Entry 7O4F (X-ray diffraction, 1.65 A resolution); this record covers chains A and G.

Chain A (and G):
Name: Pentatricopeptide repeat-containing protein At3g63370, chloroplastic
From: Arabidopsis thaliana
Notes: chain G of this document is another copy of the same molecule, construct and numbering; everything in this record applies to it too
Reference sequence: Q9M1V3 (PP296_ARATH); residue numbers follow UniProt; this construct covers 826-960
Chain sequence (138 residues; each row starts with the number of its first residue):
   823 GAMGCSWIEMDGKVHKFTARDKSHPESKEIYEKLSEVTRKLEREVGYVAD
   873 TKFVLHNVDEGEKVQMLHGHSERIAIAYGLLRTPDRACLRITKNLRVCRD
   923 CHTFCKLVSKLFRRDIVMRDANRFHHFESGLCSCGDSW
Disordered / not traced: 823-824
Sequence notes: expression tag (823-825)
Bound ions: Zn2+ site 1: His-892, Cys-920, Cys-923; Zn2+ site 2: His-924, His-947, Cys-954, Cys-956
Swiss-Prot annotation at these positions:
  - region: Gly-834 to Glu-864 (Type E(+) motif)
What the authors report for this chain:
  - Zn2+ coordination: His-892, Cys-920, Cys-923
  - catalytic residues: Glu-894
  - contacts within the chain: Asp-872/Arg-895 (hydrogen bond)
  - conformationally variable residues (loop rearrangement, side-chain flip): Val-870 to Gly-891, His-892, Lys-915
  - mutagenesis - H892A, H892C, E894A, E894Q, R895A: abolished catalytic activity
  - mutagenesis - D922A, R945A, D958A, W960A: decreased catalytic activity
  - mutagenesis - E894Q: unchanged expression
  - mutagenesis - K915A: unchanged stability
  - mutagenesis - L917A: decreased stability in response to THU

Interface between chain A and chain G:
Residue-residue contacts (25):
  Glu-864(A) / Asn-879(G)
  Val-870(A) / His-878(G)
  Ala-871(A) / Leu-877(G)
  Ala-871(A) / His-878(G)
  Asp-872(A) / Leu-877(G)
  Asp-872(A) / His-878(G)
  Thr-873(A) / Val-876(G)
  Thr-873(A) / Leu-877(G)  hydrogen bond (backbone-backbone)
  Lys-874(A) / Phe-875(G)
  Lys-874(A) / Val-876(G)
  Lys-874(A) / Leu-889(G)
  Phe-875(A) / Lys-874(G)
  Phe-875(A) / Phe-875(G)  hydrogen bond (backbone-backbone)
  Phe-875(A) / Leu-877(G)  hydrophobic
  Val-876(A) / Asp-872(G)
  Val-876(A) / Thr-873(G)
  Val-876(A) / Lys-874(G)
  Leu-877(A) / Ala-871(G)
  Leu-877(A) / Asp-872(G)
  Leu-877(A) / Thr-873(G)  hydrogen bond (backbone-backbone)
  Leu-877(A) / Phe-875(G)  hydrophobic
  His-878(A) / Asp-872(G)  salt bridge
  Leu-917(A) / Arg-918(G)
  Arg-918(A) / Leu-917(G)
  Asn-944(A) / Asn-944(G)
Other interface residues (no listed pair), chain A (15 interface residues in all): Asn-879, Leu-889
Other interface residues (no listed pair), chain G (15 interface residues in all): Glu-864, Val-886

In short:
Chain A and chain G each contribute 15 residues to their interface; the contacts include 3 hydrogen bonds and
1 salt bridge. Polar contacts include His-878(A)/Asp-872(G), Thr-873(A)/Leu-877(G) and Phe-875(A)/Phe-875(G).
The paper reports the catalytic residue Glu-894(A); H892A, H892C and E894A of chain A, among others, abolish
catalytic activity; 11 substitutions were tested in all.
Both chains are Pentatricopeptide repeat-containing protein At3g63370, chloroplastic (Arabidopsis thaliana).
Entry 7O4F (The DYW domain of A. thaliana OTP86 in its active state) was determined by X-ray diffraction,
deposited together with 7O4E.
